Entry 5H0S (electron microscopy, 3.30 A resolution); this record covers chains B and C.

[Chain B (and C)]
Protein: VP1
From: Bombyx mori cypovirus 1
Notes: chain C of this document is another copy of the same molecule, construct and numbering; everything in this record applies to it too
Reference sequence: D3JWE6 (D3JWE6_CPVBM); numbering as in UniProt (aligned over 1-1333)
Sequence (1333 residues; row label = number of the first residue in the row):
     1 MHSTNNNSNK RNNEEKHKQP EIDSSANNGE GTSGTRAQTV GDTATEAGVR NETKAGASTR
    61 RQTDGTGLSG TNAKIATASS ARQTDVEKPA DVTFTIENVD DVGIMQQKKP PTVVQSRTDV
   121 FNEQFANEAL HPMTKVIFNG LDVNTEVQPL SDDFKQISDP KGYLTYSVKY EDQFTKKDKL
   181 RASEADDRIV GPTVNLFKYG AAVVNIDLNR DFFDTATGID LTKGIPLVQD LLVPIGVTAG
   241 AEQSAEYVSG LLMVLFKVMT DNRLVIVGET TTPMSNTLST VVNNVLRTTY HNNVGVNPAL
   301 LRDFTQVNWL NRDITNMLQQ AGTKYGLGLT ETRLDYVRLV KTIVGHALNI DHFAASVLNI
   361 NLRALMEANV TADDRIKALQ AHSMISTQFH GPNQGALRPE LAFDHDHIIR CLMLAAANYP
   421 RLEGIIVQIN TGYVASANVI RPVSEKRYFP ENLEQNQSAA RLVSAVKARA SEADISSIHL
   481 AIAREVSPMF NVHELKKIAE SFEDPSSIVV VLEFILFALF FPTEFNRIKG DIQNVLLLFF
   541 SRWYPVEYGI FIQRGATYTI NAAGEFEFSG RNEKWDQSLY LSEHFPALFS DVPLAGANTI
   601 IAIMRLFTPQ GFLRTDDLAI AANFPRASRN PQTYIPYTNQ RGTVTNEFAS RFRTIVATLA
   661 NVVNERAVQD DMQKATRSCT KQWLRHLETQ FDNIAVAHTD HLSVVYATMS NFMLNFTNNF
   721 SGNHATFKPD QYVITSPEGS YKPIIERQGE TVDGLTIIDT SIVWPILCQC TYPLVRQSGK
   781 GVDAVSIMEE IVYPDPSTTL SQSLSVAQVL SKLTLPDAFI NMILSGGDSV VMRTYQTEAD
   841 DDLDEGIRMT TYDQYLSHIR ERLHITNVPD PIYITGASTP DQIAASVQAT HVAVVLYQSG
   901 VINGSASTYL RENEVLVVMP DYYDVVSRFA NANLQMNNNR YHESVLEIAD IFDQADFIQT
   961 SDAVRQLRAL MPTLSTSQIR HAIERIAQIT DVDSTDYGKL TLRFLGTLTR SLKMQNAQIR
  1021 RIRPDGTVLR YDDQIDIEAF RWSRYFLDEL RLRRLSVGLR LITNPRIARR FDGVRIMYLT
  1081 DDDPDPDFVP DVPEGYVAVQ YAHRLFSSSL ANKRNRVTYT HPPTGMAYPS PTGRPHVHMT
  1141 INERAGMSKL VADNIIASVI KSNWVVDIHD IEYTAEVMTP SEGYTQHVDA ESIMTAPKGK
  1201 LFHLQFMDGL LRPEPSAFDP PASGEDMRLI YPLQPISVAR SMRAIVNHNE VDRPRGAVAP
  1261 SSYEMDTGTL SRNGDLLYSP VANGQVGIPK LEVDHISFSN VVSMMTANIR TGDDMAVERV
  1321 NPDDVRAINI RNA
Unresolved in the structure: 1-133, 177-181, 444-447, 776-789, 838-844, 929-936, 991-995, 1005-1013 (chain C: 1-72, 776-789)

[Interface between chain B and chain C]
Pairs across the interface (72):
  T134(B) with K446(C)
  K135(B) with A468(C), hydrogen bond (side chain-backbone); R469(C); A470(C); S471(C); E472(C), hydrogen bond (backbone-backbone); S761(C), hydrogen bond
  V136(B) with S471(C)
  I137(B) with S471(C), covalent bond; E472(C); S761(C)
  F138(B) with K496(C), hydrogen bond (backbone-side chain); D759(C), hydrogen bond (backbone-side chain); R1003(C)
  N139(B) with R484(C); G754(C); I757(C); I758(C); D759(C)
  G140(B) with K496(C), hydrogen bond (backbone-side chain)
  L141(B) with E750(C), hydrogen bond (backbone-side chain); R1003(C), hydrogen bond (backbone-side chain)
  E184(B) with V237(C)
  R188(B) with V237(C)
  T270(B) with G236(C)
  T271(B) with V237(C)
  T272(B) with I235(C), covalent bond; Q978(C), hydrogen bond
  M274(B) with L232(C); Q978(C)
  N276(B) with S244(C); A245(C); K1198(C); G1199(C)
  T277(B) with Q243(C); K1198(C)
  L278(B) with K1198(C)
  S279(B) with E1143(C), hydrogen bond; A1145(C)
  T288(B) with S975(C)
  D303(B) with H1103(C), hydrogen bond (backbone-side chain); G1146(C)
  Q306(B) with S1148(C)
  N308(B) with S1107(C)
  N311(B) with H1103(C)
  V337(B) with Q748(C)
  R338(B) with Q748(C); L1002(C); L1005(C); R1010(C), hydrogen bond (backbone-side chain)
  L339(B) with Y741(C)
  V340(B) with L1008(C), hydrophobic; T1009(C)
  Q388(B) with A499(C)
  H390(B) with K497(C); A499(C)
  P392(B) with F1004(C), hydrophobic
  Q394(B) with L1005(C)
  L397(B) with L1005(C), hydrophobic; L1008(C), hydrophobic
  R398(B) with L1005(C), hydrogen bond (side chain-backbone)
  G642(B) with D670(C)
  H1248(B) with S1108(C)
  N1249(B) with S1108(C); S1109(C), hydrogen bond (backbone-backbone); L1110(C); N1115(C), hydrogen bond
  N1308(B) with L1008(C)
  A1316(B) with F1004(C), hydrophobic
  V1320(B) with A499(C)
  D1323(B) with R461(C), salt bridge
  D1324(B) with R461(C), salt bridge
Other interface residues (no listed pair), chain B (51 interface residues in all): V143, S183, P273, S275, N292, F304, T305, R641, N1247, E1250
Other interface residues (no listed pair), chain C (67 interface residues in all): V233, P234, K467, D474, S477, L480, Q669, R747, G749, I762, P972, T973, L1000, G1006, F1106, R1114, E1172, P1197, K1200

[Overview]
Chain B and chain C form an interface of 51 and 67 residues respectively; the contacts include 2 covalent
bonds, 15 hydrogen bonds and 2 salt bridges. Polar contacts include D1323(B)-R461(C), D1324(B)-R461(C) and
K135(B)-A468(C).
Chain B and chain C are both VP1 (Bombyx mori cypovirus 1); the structure, EM Structure of VP1A and VP1B, was
determined by electron microscopy, deposited together with 5H0R.
